3PXC - chain X; structure by X-ray diffraction, 2.80 A resolution.

# Chain X
Molecule: Breast cancer type 1 susceptibility protein
From: Homo sapiens
Notes: EC 6.3.2.-; fragment: BRCT domain
UniProtKB: P38398 (BRCA1_HUMAN); residue numbers follow UniProt; this construct covers 1646-1859
Chain sequence (214 residues; each row starts with the number of its first residue):
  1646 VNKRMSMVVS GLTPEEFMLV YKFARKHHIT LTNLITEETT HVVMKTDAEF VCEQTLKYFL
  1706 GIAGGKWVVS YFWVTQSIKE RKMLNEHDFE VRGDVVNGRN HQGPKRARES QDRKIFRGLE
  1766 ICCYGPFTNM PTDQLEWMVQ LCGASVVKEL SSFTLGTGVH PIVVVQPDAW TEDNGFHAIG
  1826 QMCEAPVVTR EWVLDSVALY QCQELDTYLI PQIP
Disordered / not traced: 1646-1648, 1694, 1817-1820
Construct notes: engineered mutation Q1699 (Arg in P38398)
Ion coordination: Ni2+ near H1805 (its only coordinating residue here)
What the authors report for this chain:
  - Ni2+ coordination: H1673, H1805
  - contacts within the chain: Q1699-D1739 (hydrogen bond), Q1699-N1742 (hydrogen bond)
  - conformationally variable residues (side-chain flip): E1836

# In short
From the paper: Ni2+ coordination by H1673 and H1805; conformational variability at E1836.
Chain X is Breast cancer type 1 susceptibility protein (Homo sapiens); the structure, Impact of BRCA1 BRCT
domain missense substitutions on phospho-peptide recognition: R1699Q, was determined by X-ray diffraction
(same publication as 3PXA, 3PXB, 3PXD and 3PXE).
